9CX3 - chains C and B of the 6 polymer chains in the assembly; structure by electron microscopy, 3.47 A resolution.

[Chain C]
Name: Proto-oncogene tyrosine-protein kinase Src
Organism: Gallus gallus
Notes: EC 2.7.10.2
UniProtKB: P00523 (SRC_CHICK); residues 83-141 here = UniProt positions 83-141
Chain sequence (85 residues; each row starts with the number of its first residue):
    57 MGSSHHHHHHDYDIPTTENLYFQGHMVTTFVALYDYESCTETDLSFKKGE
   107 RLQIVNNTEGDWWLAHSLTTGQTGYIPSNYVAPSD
Disordered / not traced: 57-85, 141
Construct notes: initiating methionine (57); expression tag (58-82); engineered mutation C95 (Arg in P00523)

[Chain B]
Name: Beta-arrestin-1
Organism: Rattus norvegicus
UniProtKB: P29066 (ARRB1_RAT); residues 2-393 here = UniProt positions 2-393
Chain sequence (392 residues; each row starts with the number of its first residue):
     2 GDKGTRVFKKASPNGKLTVYLGKRDFVDHIDLVDPVDGVVLVDPEYLKER
    52 RVYVTLTVAFRYGREDLDVLGLTFRKDLFVANVQSFPPAPEDKKPLTRLQ
   102 ERLIKKLGEHAYPFTFEICPNLPSSVTLQPGPEDTGKALGVDYEVKAFVA
   152 ENLEEKIHKRNSVRLVIRKVQYAPERPGPQPTAETTRQFLMSDKPLHLEA
   202 SLDKEIYYHGEPISVNVHVTNNTNKTVKKIKISVRQYADIVLFNTAQYKV
   252 PVAMEEADDTVAPSSTFSKVYTLTPFLANNREKRGLALDGKLKHEDTNLA
   302 SSTLLREGANREILGIIVSYKVKVKLVVSRGGLLGDLASSDVAVELPFTL
   352 MHPKPKEEPPHREVPESETPVDTNLIELDTNDDDIVFEDFAR
Disordered / not traced: 2-5, 66-71, 84-95, 331-340, 357-393
Construct notes: engineered mutation V59 (Cys in P29066), C120 (Pro in P29066), S125 (Cys in P29066), L140 (Cys in P29066), V150 (Cys in P29066), V242 (Cys in P29066), V251 (Cys in P29066), S269 (Cys in P29066)
UniProt features mapped onto this chain:
  - binding site (1D-myo-inositol hexakisphosphate): K250, M255, K324, K326
  - modified residue: Y47 (Phosphotyrosine)
  - mutagenesis: V53 (V53D: Inhibits internalization of EDNRA, EDNRB and ADRB2. No effect on interaction with SRC; impairs ADRB2- and HTR1A-mediated ERK phosphorylation; impairs sequestration of ADRB2), P91 (P91G: Impairs interaction with SRC; impairs ADRB2- and HTR1A-mediated ERK phosphorylation; no effect on sequestration of ADRB2; when associated with E-121), P121 (P121E: Impairs interaction with SRC; impairs ADRB2- and HTR1A-mediated ERK phosphorylation; no effect on sequestration of ADRB2; when associated with G-91)
From the paper describing this entry:
  - mutagenesis - F75A/P121E/N122A/P124G, F75A/P121E/P124G/I314A, P88G/P91G, P88G/P91G/P121E/P124G: abolished catalytic activity with Proto-oncogene tyrosine-protein kinase Src (chain C)
  - mutagenesis - F80A, P121E/P124G: decreased catalytic activity with Proto-oncogene tyrosine-protein kinase Src (chain C)

[How chain C and chain B interact]
Contacting residue pairs - 16 pairs, chain C then chain B:
  Y90(C) with F75(B), hydrophobic; I314(B), hydrophobic
  D91(C) with N311(B); I314(B)
  Y92(C) with K77(B)
  E93(C) with N122(B), hydrogen bond (backbone-side chain); N311(B)
  S94(C) with C120(B)
  C95(C) with C120(B), disulfide
  K103(C) with N311(B), hydrogen bond
  D117(C) with F80(B)
  W118(C) with D78(B), hydrogen bond (side chain-backbone)
  N135(C) with R76(B), hydrogen bond (side chain-backbone)
  Y136(C) with F75(B), hydrophobic; R76(B), hydrogen bond (side chain-backbone); K77(B)
Also at the interface, not in a pair above, chain C (12 interface residues in all): T96
Also at the interface, not in a pair above, chain B (12 interface residues in all): L79, P121, R312
Disulfides between the chains: C95(C)-C120(B)
From the paper, about this interface:
  - pairs named by the authors: Y90(C)-F75(B), E93(C)-N122(B) (backbone contact), W118(C)-D78(B) (hydrogen bond), N135(C)-R76(B) (hydrogen bond), Y136(C)-F75(B), Y136(C)-R76(B) (hydrogen bond)
  - hot spots on chain C (mutagenesis) - Y90A, Y92C, Y136A: decreased binding to Beta-arrestin-1 (chain B)
  - interface residues, chain B: F75(B)

[Summary]
The chain C/chain B interface involves 12 residues from each chain; the contacts include 1 disulfide bond and
5 hydrogen bonds. Polar contacts include E93(C)-N122(B), K103(C)-N311(B) and W118(C)-D78(B). The authors
report contacts between Y90(C) and F75(B) and Y136(C) and F75(B); a backbone contact between E93(C) and
N122(B); hydrogen bonds between W118(C) and D78(B), N135(C) and R76(B) and Y136(C) and R76(B). The paper
reports that F75A/P121E/N122A/P124G, F75A/P121E/P124G/I314A and P88G/P91G of chain B, among others, abolish
catalytic activity with Proto-oncogene tyrosine-protein kinase Src (chain C); the interface residue F75(B); 9
substitutions were tested in all.
Here chain C is Proto-oncogene tyrosine-protein kinase Src (Gallus gallus) and chain B is Beta-arrestin-1
(Rattus norvegicus). Entry 9CX3 (Structure of SH3 domain of Src in complex with beta-arrestin 1) was
determined by electron microscopy (same publication as 9BT8 and 9CX9).
